Entry 5KOA (X-ray diffraction, 2.67 A resolution); this record covers chains A and B of the 3 polymer chains in the assembly.

# Chain A (and B)
Protein: Cell division protein ZapD
Organism: Escherichia coli O45:K1 (strain S88 / ExPEC)
Notes: chain B of this document is another copy of the same molecule, construct and numbering; everything in this record applies to it too
Reference sequence: B7MAM4 (ZAPD_ECO45); residue numbers follow UniProt; this construct covers 2-247
Amino-acid sequence (246 residues; row label = number of the first residue in the row):
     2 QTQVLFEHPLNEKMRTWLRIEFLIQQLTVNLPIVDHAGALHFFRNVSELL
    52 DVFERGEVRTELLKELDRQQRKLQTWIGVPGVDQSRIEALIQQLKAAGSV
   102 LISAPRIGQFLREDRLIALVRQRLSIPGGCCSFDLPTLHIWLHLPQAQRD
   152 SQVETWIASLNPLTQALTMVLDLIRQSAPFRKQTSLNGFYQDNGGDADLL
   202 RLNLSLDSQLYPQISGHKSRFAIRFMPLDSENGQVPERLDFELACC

# Chain A / chain B interface
Residue-residue contacts - 56 pairs, chain A then chain B:
  V5(A) with H144(B)
  L6(A) with H140(B)
  F7(A) with H140(B); I141(B), hydrophobic
  E8(A) with F134(B)
  H9(A) with F134(B)
  P10(A) with F134(B)
  R16(A) with F134(B); D135(B), salt bridge
  R20(A) with G129(B)
  F23(A) with H37(B); L41(B), hydrophobic
  Q27(A) with A38(B)
  H37(A) with F23(B)
  A38(A) with Q27(B); V30(B), hydrophobic; N31(B)
  L41(A) with F23(B), hydrophobic
  H42(A) with A38(B)
  R45(A) with R45(B)
  E49(A) with P128(B)
  R56(A) with P128(B)
  R116(A) with D230(B), salt bridge; E232(B)
  P128(A) with R45(B); E49(B); V53(B), hydrophobic; R56(B)
  G129(A) with R20(B)
  C132(A) with F23(B), hydrophobic
  F134(A) with E8(B); P10(B); R16(B); L19(B), hydrophobic; R20(B)
  D135(A) with R16(B), salt bridge; R20(B), salt bridge
  P137(A) with F7(B); Y212(B), hydrophobic
  T138(A) with L229(B)
  H140(A) with V5(B); L6(B); F7(B)
  I141(A) with F7(B), hydrophobic; Q210(B); Y212(B), hydrophobic
  W142(A) with L229(B), hydrophobic
  H144(A) with L207(B)
  L145(A) with Q210(B); L229(B), hydrophobic
  L207(A) with L145(B), hydrophobic
  Y212(A) with P137(B), hydrophobic; I141(B), hydrophobic
  L229(A) with R116(B); I141(B), hydrophobic
  S231(A) with R116(B), hydrogen bond
Other interface residues (no listed pair), chain A (43 interface residues in all): Q4, L19, V30, D52, R124, I127, C131, S133, P213
Other interface residues (no listed pair), chain B (43 interface residues in all): H9, L24, D36, H42, C132, T138, L211, P213

# In short
Chain A and chain B each contribute 43 residues to their interface, with 1 hydrogen bond and 4 salt bridges.
Polar contacts include R16(A)-D135(B), R116(A)-D230(B) and D135(A)-R20(B).
Chain A and chain B are both Cell division protein ZapD (Escherichia coli O45:K1 (strain S88 / ExPEC)); the
structure, Structure of Escherichia coli ZapD bound to the C-terminal tail of FtsZ, was determined by X-ray
diffraction.
